7ARD - chains C and D of the 51 polymer chains in the assembly; structure by electron microscopy, 3.11 A resolution.

Chain C:
Molecule: ND9
Organism: Polytomella sp. Pringsheim 198.80
Amino-acid sequence (217 residues; each row starts with the number of its first residue):
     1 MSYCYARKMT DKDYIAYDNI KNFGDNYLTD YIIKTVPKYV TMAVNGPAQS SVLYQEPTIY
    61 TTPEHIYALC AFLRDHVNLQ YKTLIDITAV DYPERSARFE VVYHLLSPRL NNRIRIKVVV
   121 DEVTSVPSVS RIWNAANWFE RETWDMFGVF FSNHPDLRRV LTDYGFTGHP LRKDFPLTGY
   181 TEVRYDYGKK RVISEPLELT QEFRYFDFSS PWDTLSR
Disordered / not traced: 1

Chain D:
Molecule: ND7
Organism: Polytomella sp. Pringsheim 198.80
Amino-acid sequence (395 residues; numbered 1 to 395; the number before each row is that of its first residue):
     1 MKPLTPSKVS NFTINFGPQH PAAHGVLRLV LEMDGEIIKR ADPHIGLLHR GTEKLLEYKT
    61 YNQGIPYFDR LDYVSMMCME HSYVLAIEQL LNVAVPLRGQ YIRVLFSEIT RIMNHILAIT
   121 CHSMDVGALT PFLWAFEERE KLFEFYERVS GARMHAAYFR VGGVAQDLPI GLLRDIYDWS
   181 RQFASRVDEM EELLTGNRIW KERTIDVGLV TAQQAWDWGC SGPILRGSGI DWDLRKNQPY
   241 DVYGRMDFNV PIAGHGDCYD RYLVRVQEMR ESLRIIYQCL NEMPDGLYKT PDQKVSPPSR
   301 GQMKQSMESL IHHFKLFSEG YHVPAGETYR AVEAPKGEFG VYLVSRGGNR PYRCKIRSPG
   361 YAHLQMLDMV AKGAMLADVV TIIGTLDVVF GEIDR

Chain C / chain D interface:
Residue-residue contacts (107):
  Y3(C) - Q213(D)
  Y3(C) - W216(D)
  C4(C) - W216(D)
  C4(C) - G229(D)
  C4(C) - I230(D)
  C4(C) - D231(D)  hydrogen bond (backbone-backbone)
  Y5(C) - A212(D)
  Y5(C) - Q213(D)
  Y5(C) - S228(D)
  Y5(C) - G229(D)
  Y5(C) - I230(D)
  A6(C) - G229(D)  hydrogen bond (backbone-backbone)
  A6(C) - D231(D)
  K12(C) - D231(D)
  I15(C) - N237(D)
  I15(C) - P239(D)
  P47(C) - Q89(D)
  A48(C) - Q89(D)  hydrogen bond (backbone-side chain)
  Q49(C) - Y329(D)
  Q49(C) - R330(D)
  S50(C) - Q238(D)  hydrogen bond
  S51(C) - Q89(D)  hydrogen bond (backbone-side chain)
  V52(C) - Q89(D)
  V52(C) - R330(D)
  T58(C) - E327(D)
  K82(C) - W216(D)
  T83(C) - W216(D)
  I85(C) - Y329(D)
  I85(C) - E338(D)
  I85(C) - R357(D)  hydrogen bond (backbone-side chain)
  D86(C) - R357(D)
  I87(C) - K355(D)  hydrogen bond (backbone-side chain)
  T88(C) - R353(D)
  T88(C) - K355(D)  hydrogen bond
  A89(C) - R353(D)  hydrogen bond (backbone-side chain)
  V90(C) - R353(D)
  D91(C) - Y352(D)  hydrogen bond (backbone-side chain)
  Y92(C) - V344(D)
  Y92(C) - R346(D)
  Y92(C) - Y352(D)
  P93(C) - Y352(D)
  E94(C) - R346(D)  salt bridge
  H104(C) - Y342(D)
  L106(C) - W232(D)  hydrophobic
  P108(C) - W216(D)  hydrophobic
  P108(C) - W232(D)
  N111(C) - W232(D)
  N111(C) - N237(D)  hydrogen bond (side chain-backbone)
  N111(C) - Q238(D)
  R113(C) - Q238(D)
  R113(C) - Y329(D)
  R113(C) - E338(D)  salt bridge
  R115(C) - E327(D)  salt bridge
  R115(C) - Y342(D)
  K117(C) - E327(D)  salt bridge
  K117(C) - Y342(D)
  I132(C) - D217(D)
  W133(C) - D217(D)
  N134(C) - D217(D)  hydrogen bond
  N134(C) - W218(D)
  N134(C) - Q365(D)  hydrogen bond (backbone-side chain)
  A135(C) - D217(D)  hydrogen bond (backbone-backbone)
  A135(C) - W218(D)
  A135(C) - Q365(D)  hydrogen bond (backbone-side chain)
  N137(C) - Q365(D)
  W138(C) - P43(D)  hydrophobic
  W138(C) - I45(D)  hydrophobic
  W138(C) - Y361(D)  hydrogen bond (backbone-side chain)
  W138(C) - L364(D)  hydrophobic
  W138(C) - Q365(D)
  F139(C) - Y361(D)  hydrophobic
  E142(C) - K355(D)  salt bridge
  E142(C) - Y361(D)
  E142(C) - R395(D)  salt bridge
  F147(C) - R353(D)
  R158(C) - D42(D)  salt bridge
  V160(C) - I45(D)
  V160(C) - G46(D)
  V160(C) - Y361(D)
  L161(C) - G46(D)
  L161(C) - H49(D)
  L161(C) - D394(D)
  Y164(C) - R28(D)  hydrogen bond
  Y164(C) - H44(D)
  P170(C) - K54(D)  hydrogen bond (backbone-side chain)
  L171(C) - E53(D)
  L171(C) - K54(D)
  L171(C) - E57(D)
  L171(C) - R353(D)
  R172(C) - K54(D)
  K173(C) - E57(D)  salt bridge
  K173(C) - Y352(D)  hydrogen bond (side chain-backbone)
  F175(C) - K54(D)  hydrogen bond (backbone-side chain)
  P176(C) - K54(D)
  L177(C) - K54(D)
  L177(C) - L55(D)  hydrophobic
  L177(C) - Y58(D)  hydrophobic
  F203(C) - Y58(D)  hydrophobic
  Y205(C) - R350(D)  hydrogen bond
  F208(C) - S318(D)
  F208(C) - E319(D)
  D213(C) - H322(D)  salt bridge
  L215(C) - H322(D)
  L215(C) - G347(D)
  S216(C) - H322(D)
  S216(C) - G347(D)  hydrogen bond (backbone-backbone)
  R217(C) - R346(D)  hydrogen bond (backbone-backbone)
Also at the interface, not in a pair above, chain C (68 interface residues in all): K8, R74, L84, V102, N112, A136, M146, S209, S210
Also at the interface, not in a pair above, chain D (58 interface residues in all): K59, G219, L234, K236, I252, P324, A325, T328, A331, G348, N349

Overview:
68 residues of chain C face 58 of chain D across their interface, with 23 hydrogen bonds and 9 salt bridges.
Among the polar pairs are E94(C)-R346(D), R113(C)-E338(D) and R115(C)-E327(D).
Chain C is ND9 and chain D is ND7, both from Polytomella sp. Pringsheim 198.80; the structure, Cryo-EM
structure of Polytomella Complex-I (complete composition), was determined by electron microscopy (same
publication as 7AQQ, 7AQR, 7AQW, 7AR7, 7AR8, 7AR9, 7ARB and 7ARC).
